8TI1 - chains B and F of the 8 polymer chains in the assembly; structure by electron microscopy, 2.90 A resolution.

[Chain B]
Name: ATP-sensitive inward rectifier potassium channel 11
Organism: Rattus norvegicus
UniProt: P70673 (KCJ11_RAT); residues 1-390 here = UniProt positions 1-390
Amino-acid sequence (390 residues; each row starts with the number of its first residue):
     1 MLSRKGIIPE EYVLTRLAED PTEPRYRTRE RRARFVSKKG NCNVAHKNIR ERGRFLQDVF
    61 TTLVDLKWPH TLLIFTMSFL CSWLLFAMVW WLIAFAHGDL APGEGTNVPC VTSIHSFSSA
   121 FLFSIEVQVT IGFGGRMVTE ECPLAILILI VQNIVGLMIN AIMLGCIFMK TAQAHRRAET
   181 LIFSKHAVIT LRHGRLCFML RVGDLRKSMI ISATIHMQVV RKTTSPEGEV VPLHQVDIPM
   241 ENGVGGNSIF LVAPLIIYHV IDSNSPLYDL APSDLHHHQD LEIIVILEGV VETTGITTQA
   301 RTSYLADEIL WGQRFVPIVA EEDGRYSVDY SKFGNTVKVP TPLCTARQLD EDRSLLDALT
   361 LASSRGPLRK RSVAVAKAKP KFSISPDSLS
Disordered / not traced: 1-31, 353-390
Cystine bridges: Cys-110/Cys-142
Sequence notes: engineered mutation Arg-52 (Gln in P70673)
Metal / ion sites: K+ site 1: Thr-130 (shared with 1 residue of chain A; 1 residue of chain C; 1 residue of chain D); K+ site 2: Thr-130, Ile-131 (shared with 2 residues of chain A; 2 residues of chain C; 2 residues of chain D); K+ site 3: Gly-132, Phe-133 (shared with 2 residues of chain A; 2 residues of chain C; 2 residues of chain D)
Residues lining bound ligands:
  - PtdIns(4,5)P2 (PT5; [(2R)-1-octadecanoyloxy-3-[oxidanyl-[(1R,2R,3S,4R,5R,6S)-2,3,6-tris(oxidanyl)-4,5-diphosphonooxy-cyclohexyl]oxy-phospho ryl]oxy-propan-2-yl] (8Z)-icosa-5,8,11,14-tetraenoate), molecule 1: Gly-53, Leu-56, Gln-57, Ser-78, Ser-82, Leu-85, Ile-159, Met-163
  - PtdIns(4,5)P2 (PT5), molecule 2: Gln-57, Leu-85, Phe-86, Val-89, Leu-92, Ile-93, Leu-144, Leu-147, Ile-150, Val-151, Ile-154, Val-155, Met-158, Ile-159
  - PtdIns(4,5)P2 (PT5), molecule 3: Lys-67, Trp-68, Pro-69, Leu-72, Thr-76, Leu-80, Leu-84, Arg-176
What the authors report for this chain:
  - binding site for PtdIns(4,5)P2: Lys-39, Leu-56, Gln-57, Lys-67, Trp-68, Ile-159, Arg-176

[Chain F]
Name: SUR1
Organism: Mesocricetus auratus
UniProt: A0A1S4NYG1 (A0A1S4NYG1_MESAU); numbering as in UniProt (aligned over 1-1582)
Amino-acid sequence (1582 residues; row label = number of the first residue in the row):
     1 MPLAFCGTEN HSAAYRVDQG VLNNGCFVDA LNVVPHVFLL FITFPILFIG WGSQSSKVHI
    61 HHSTWLHFPG HNLRWILTFI LLFVLVCEIA EGILSDGVTE SRHLHLYMPA GMAFMAAITS
   121 VVYYHNIETS NFPKLLIALL IYWTLAFITK TIKFVKFYDH AIGFSQLRFC LTGLLVILYG
   181 MLLLVEVNVI RVRRYIFFKT PREVKPPEDL QDLGVRFLQP FVNLLSKGTY WWMNAFIKTA
   241 HKKPIDLRAI GKLPIAMRAL TNYQRLCVAF DAQARKDTQS PQGARAIWRA LCHAFGRRLI
   301 LSSTFRILAD LLGFAGPLCI FGIVDHLGKE NHVFQPKTQF LGVYFVSSQE FLGNAYVLAV
   361 LLFLALLLQR TFLQASYYVA IETGINLRGA IQTKIYNKIM HLSTSNLSMG EMTAGQICNL
   421 VAIDTNQLMW FFFLCPNLWA MPVQIIVGVI LLYYILGVSA LIGAAVIILL APVQYFVATK
   481 LSQAQRSTLE HSNERLKQTN EMLRGMKLLK LYAWESIFCS RVEVTRRKEM TSLRAFAVYT
   541 SISIFMNTAI PIAAVLITFV GHVSFFKESD LSPSVAFASL SLFHILVTPL FLLSSVVRST
   601 VKALVSVKKL SEFLSSAEIR EEQCAPREPA PQGQAGKYQA VPLKVVNRKR PAREEVRDLL
   661 GPLQRLAPSM DGDADNFCVQ IIGGFFTWTP DGIPTLSNIT IRIPRGQLTM IVGQVGCGKS
   721 SLLLATLGEM QKVSGAVFWN SNLPDSEGED PSSPERETAA GSDIRSRGPV AYASQKPWLL
   781 NATVEENITF ESPFNKQRYK MVIEACSLQP DIDILPHGDQ TQIGERGINL SGGQRQRISV
   841 ARALYQQTNV VFLDDPFSAL DVHLSDHLMQ AGILELLRDD KRTVVLVTHK LQYLPHADWI
   901 IAMKDGTIQR EGTLKDFQRS ECQLFEHWKT LMNRQDQELE KETVMERKAS EPSQGLPRAM
   961 SSRDGLLLDE EEEEEEAAES EEDDNLSSVL HQRAKIPWRA CTKYLSSAGI LLLSLLVFSQ
  1021 LLKHMVLVAI DYWLAKWTDS ALVLSPAARN CSLSQECDLD QSVYAMVFTL LCSLGIVLCL
  1081 VTSVTVEWTG LKVAKRLHRS LLNRIILAPM RFFETTPLGS ILNRFSSDCN TIDQHIPSTL
  1141 ECLSRSTLLC VSALTVISYV TPVFLVALLP LAVVCYFIQK YFRVASRDLQ QLDDTTQLPL
  1201 LSHFAETVEG LTTIRAFRYE ARFQQKLLEY TDSNNIASLF LTAANRWLEV RMEYIGACVV
  1261 LIAAATSISN SLHRELSAGL VGLGLTYALM VSNYLNWMVR NLADMEIQLG AVKRIHALLK
  1321 TEAESYEGLL APSLIPKNWP DQGKIQIQNL SVRYDSSLKP VLKHVNALIS PGQKIGICGR
  1381 TGSGKSSFSL AFFRMVDMFE GRIIIDGIDI AKLPLHTLRS RLSIILQDPV LFSGTIRFNL
  1441 DPEKKCSDST LWEALEIAQL KLVVKALPGG LDAIITEGGE NFSQGQRQLF CLARAFVRKT
  1501 SIFIMDEATA SIDMATENIL QKVVMTAFAD RTVVTIAHRV HTILSADLVM VLKRGAILEF
  1561 DKPETLLSQK DSVFASFVRA DK
Disordered / not traced: 273-280, 616-675, 744-765, 928-996, 1044-1059, 1317-1582
Cystine bridges: Cys-6/Cys-26
Covalently attached groups: N-acetylglucosamine (NAG) linked to Asn-10
Residues lining bound ligands:
  - phosphatidyl serine (P5S; O-[(R)-{[(2R)-2,3-bis(octadecanoyloxy)propyl]oxy}(hydroxy)phosphoryl]-L-serine), molecule 1: Ile-60, His-61, His-62, Trp-75, Phe-79, Leu-82, Val-86, Phe-114, Ile-118, Val-121, Val-122, His-125, Asn-126, Leu-225, Leu-364
  - phosphatidyl serine (P5S), molecule 2: Asn-72, Ile-76, Phe-79, Ile-80, Phe-83, Leu-224, Lys-227, Gly-228, Arg-298, Leu-301, Phe-305, Leu-364, Leu-367, Leu-368, Thr-371, Phe-372, Ala-375, Tyr-1254
  - PtdIns(4,5)P2 (PT5; [(2R)-1-octadecanoyloxy-3-[oxidanyl-[(1R,2R,3S,4R,5R,6S)-2,3,6-tris(oxidanyl)-4,5-diphosphonooxy-cyclohexyl]oxy-phospho ryl]oxy-propan-2-yl] (8Z)-icosa-5,8,11,14-tetraenoate): Val-34, Phe-38, Phe-41, Ile-42, Pro-45, Ile-46, Phe-132, Pro-133, Lys-134, Leu-135, Ile-137
What the authors report for this chain:
  - binding site for PtdIns(4,5)P2: Val-34, Phe-38, Ile-42, Pro-45, Ile-46, Phe-132, Pro-133, Lys-134, Leu-135, Ile-137
  - post-translational modification sites: Asn-10
  - binding site for N-acetylglucosamine: Asn-10

[How chain B and chain F interact]
Residue-residue contacts (50):
  Cys-42(B) / Lys-57(F)
  Val-44(B) / Lys-57(F)
  Ala-45(B) / Lys-57(F)
  His-46(B) / Lys-57(F)  hydrogen bond (backbone-backbone)
  His-46(B) / Val-58(F)
  His-46(B) / His-59(F)  hydrogen bond (backbone-backbone)
  Lys-47(B) / His-59(F)
  Asn-48(B) / His-59(F)
  Ile-49(B) / Val-58(F)  hydrophobic
  Ile-49(B) / His-59(F)  hydrogen bond (backbone-backbone)
  Ile-49(B) / Ile-60(F)
  Ile-49(B) / His-61(F)
  Arg-50(B) / His-62(F)
  Arg-50(B) / Ser-63(F)
  Arg-52(B) / Gly-50(F)  hydrogen bond (side chain-backbone)
  Arg-52(B) / Trp-51(F)
  Arg-52(B) / Ile-60(F)
  Arg-52(B) / Ser-130(F)  hydrogen bond
  Arg-52(B) / Phe-132(F)
  Gly-53(B) / Phe-132(F)
  Phe-55(B) / Val-58(F)  hydrophobic
  Leu-56(B) / Ile-49(F)  hydrophobic
  Leu-56(B) / Gly-50(F)
  Leu-56(B) / Leu-135(F)  hydrophobic
  Val-59(B) / Ile-49(F)  hydrophobic
  Thr-62(B) / Ser-53(F)
  Leu-63(B) / Ile-49(F)  hydrophobic
  Leu-66(B) / Phe-48(F)  hydrophobic
  Leu-66(B) / Ser-53(F)
  His-70(B) / Phe-48(F)
  Ile-74(B) / Phe-48(F)  hydrophobic
  Cys-81(B) / Phe-41(F)
  Leu-85(B) / Phe-41(F)  hydrophobic
  Met-88(B) / Val-37(F)  hydrophobic
  Trp-91(B) / Phe-5(F)  hydrophobic
  Trp-91(B) / Ala-30(F)  hydrophobic
  Leu-92(B) / Phe-27(F)  hydrophobic
  Phe-95(B) / Tyr-15(F)
  Phe-95(B) / Val-17(F)
  Phe-95(B) / Asn-24(F)
  Phe-95(B) / Cys-26(F)  hydrophobic
  Ala-96(B) / Val-17(F)
  Ala-96(B) / Val-21(F)
  Ala-96(B) / Phe-27(F)  hydrophobic
  Gly-98(B) / Val-17(F)
  Leu-100(B) / Tyr-15(F)  hydrophobic
  Ala-101(B) / Tyr-15(F)
  Ala-101(B) / Arg-16(F)
  Pro-102(B) / His-11(F)
  Pro-102(B) / Ser-12(F)
Other interface residues (no listed pair), chain B (31 interface residues in all): His-97, Glu-104
Other interface residues (no listed pair), chain F (33 interface residues in all): Leu-31, Val-34, Ile-46, Gln-54, Thr-64

[In short]
The interface between chain B and chain F involves 31 residues on one side and 33 on the other; the contacts
include 5 hydrogen bonds. Polar pairs include Arg-52(B)/Gly-50(F), Arg-52(B)/Ser-130(F) and
His-46(B)/Lys-57(F). The paper reports a binding site for PtdIns(4,5)P2 at Lys-39(B), Leu-56(B) and Val-34(F)
among others; a binding site for N-acetylglucosamine at Asn-10(F).
Here chain B is ATP-sensitive inward rectifier potassium channel 11 (Rattus norvegicus) and chain F is SUR1
(Mesocricetus auratus). Entry 8TI1 (Cryo-EM structure of a SUR1/Kir6.2-Q52R ATP-sensitive potassium channel in
the presence of PIP2 in the open ...) was determined by electron microscopy (same publication as 8TI2).
